PDB entry 7ZKM | X-ray diffraction, 2.00 A resolution | chains H and B of the 4 polymer chains in the assembly

[Chain H]
Name: Thrombin heavy chain
From: Homo sapiens
Notes: EC 3.4.21.5
UniProt: P00734 (THRB_HUMAN); the construct lacks a stretch of the UniProt sequence and is renumbered around it, so the offset changes along the chain: 16-36 = UniProt 364-384; 37-60 = UniProt 386-409; 61-77 = UniProt 419-435; 78-97 = UniProt 437-456; 6 more segments
Amino-acid sequence (259 residues; numbered 16 to 247 plus 32 insertion-coded residues; 5 numbers in that range are skipped by the numbering (no residue carries them; nothing is unmodelled there); the number before each row is that of its first residue; a row labelled like 60A-60I holds insertion residues (60A, then the next letters in order)):
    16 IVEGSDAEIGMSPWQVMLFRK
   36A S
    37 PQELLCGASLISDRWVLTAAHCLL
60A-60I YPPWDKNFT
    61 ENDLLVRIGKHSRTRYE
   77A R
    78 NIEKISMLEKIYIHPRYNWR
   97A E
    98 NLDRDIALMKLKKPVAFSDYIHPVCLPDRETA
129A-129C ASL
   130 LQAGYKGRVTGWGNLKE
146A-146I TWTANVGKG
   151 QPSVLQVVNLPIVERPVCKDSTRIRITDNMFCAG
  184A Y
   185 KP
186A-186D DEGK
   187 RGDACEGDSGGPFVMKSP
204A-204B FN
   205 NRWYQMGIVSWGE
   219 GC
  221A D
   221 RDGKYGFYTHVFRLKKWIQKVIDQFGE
Disordered / not traced: 146A-146I
Cystine bridges: Cys42-Cys58, Cys168-Cys182, Cys191-Cys220
Covalently attached groups: compound 0G6 linked to His57, Ser195; N-acetylglucosamine (NAG) linked to Asn60G
Metal / ion sites: Na+: Arg221, Lys224
Residues lining bound ligands: 0G6 (D-phenylalanyl-N-[(2S,3S)-6-{[amino(iminio)methyl]amino}-1-chloro-2-hydroxyhexan-3-yl]-L-prolinamide): Cys42, Tyr60A, Trp60D, Glu97A, Asn98, Leu99, Ile174, Asp189, Ala190, Cys191, Glu192, Gly193, Asp194, Val213, Ser214, Trp215, Gly216, Gly219, Cys220, Gly226
Swiss-Prot annotation at these positions:
  - region: Ala183 to Val200 (High affinity receptor-binding region which is also known as the TP508 peptide)
  - active site (Charge relay system): His57, Asp102, Ser195
  - glycosylation: Asn60G (N-linked (GlcNAc...) (complex) asparagine)
Reported in the primary citation:
  - binding site for TBA-NNp/DDp: Arg75, Tyr76, Glu77, Tyr117
  - binding site for TBA-NNp/DDp (chain B): Tyr89 to Arg97, Trp237 to Phe245

[Chain B]
Molecule: TBA-NNp/DDp
Sequence (15 nucleotides; each row starts with the number of its first residue):
     1 GGTTGGTGTGGTTGG
Covalently attached groups: compound JL0 linked to DG1; compound JKR linked to DG15
Metal / ion sites: K+: DG1, DG2, DG5, DG6, DG10, DG11, DG14, DG15
Residues lining bound ligands: JL0 (3-[13-methyl-5,7,12,14-tetrakis(oxidanylidene)-6,13-diazatetracyclo[6.6.2.04,16.011,15]hexadeca-1(15),2,4(16),8,10-pentaen-6-yl]propyl 3-[5,7,12,14-tetrakis(oxidanylidene)-13-(3-oxidanylpropyl)-6,13-diazatetracyclo[6.6.2.04,16.011,15]hexadeca-1,3,8(16),9,11(15)-pentaen-6-yl]propyl hydrogen phosphate): DG6, DG8, DT9, DG10

[Interface between chain H and chain B]
Contacting residue pairs - 21 pairs, chain H then chain B:
  Tyr89(H) - DT3(B)  base contact
  Ile90(H) - DT3(B)  hydrogen bond to the base
  His91(H) - DT4(B)  sugar contact
  Pro92(H) - DT3(B)  base contact
  Pro92(H) - DT4(B)  base contact
  Arg93(H) - DT4(B)  hydrogen bond to the base
  Arg93(H) - DG5(B)  hydrogen bond to the base
  Arg93(H) - DG11(B)  base contact
  Arg93(H) - DT12(B)  base contact
  Arg93(H) - DT13(B)  hydrogen bond to the base
  Tyr94(H) - DT12(B)  base contact
  Asn95(H) - DT12(B)  base contact
  Trp96(H) - DT12(B)  sugar contact
  Arg97(H) - DT12(B)  salt bridge to the phosphate
  Trp237(H) - DT3(B)  hydrogen bond to the base
  Trp237(H) - DT4(B)  sugar contact
  Lys240(H) - DT3(B)  salt bridge to the phosphate
  Lys240(H) - DT4(B)  salt bridge to the phosphate
  Val241(H) - DT3(B)  base contact
  Gln244(H) - DT3(B)  hydrogen bond to the phosphate
  Phe245(H) - DT3(B)  sugar contact
Interface residues without a listed pair, chain H (16 interface residues in all): Lys87, Ile88

[Overview]
16 residues of chain H and 6 residues of chain B are in contact, with 6 hydrogen bonds and 3 salt bridges.
Among the polar pairs are Ile90(H)-DT3(B), Arg93(H)-DT4(B) and Arg93(H)-DG5(B). From the paper: a binding site
for TBA-NNp/DDp at Arg75(H), Tyr76(H) and Glu77(H) among others; a binding site for TBA-NNp/DDp (chain B) at
Tyr89(H) and Trp237(H).
Chain H is Thrombin heavy chain (Homo sapiens) and chain B is TBA-NNp/DDp; the structure, X-ray structure of
the complex between human alpha thrombin and a pseudo-cyclic thrombin binding aptamer (TBA-NNp/DDp) ..., was
determined by X-ray diffraction together with 7ZKL, 7ZKN and 7ZKO from the same study.
